PDB entry 4YA0 | X-ray diffraction, 2.80 A resolution | chains O and U of the 30 polymer chains in the assembly

# Chain O
Name: Proteasome subunit alpha type-2
Source organism: Saccharomyces cerevisiae (strain ATCC 204508 / S288c)
Notes: EC 3.4.25.1
UniProtKB: P23639 (PSA2_YEAST); numbering as in UniProt (aligned over 1-250)
Amino-acid sequence (250 residues; each row starts with the number of its first residue):
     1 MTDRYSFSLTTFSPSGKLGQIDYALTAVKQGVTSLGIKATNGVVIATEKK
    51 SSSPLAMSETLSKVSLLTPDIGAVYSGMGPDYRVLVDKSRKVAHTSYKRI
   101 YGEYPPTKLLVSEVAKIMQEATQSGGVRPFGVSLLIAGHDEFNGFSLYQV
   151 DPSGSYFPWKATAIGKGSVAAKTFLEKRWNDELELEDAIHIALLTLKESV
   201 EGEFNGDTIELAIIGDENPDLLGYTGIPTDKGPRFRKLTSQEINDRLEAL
UniProt features mapped onto this chain:
  - cross-link: Lys108 (Glycyl lysine isopeptide (Lys-Gly) (interchain with G-Cter in ubiquitin))

# Chain U
Name: Proteasome subunit alpha type-1
Source organism: Saccharomyces cerevisiae (strain ATCC 204508 / S288c)
Notes: EC 3.4.25.1
UniProtKB: P21243 (PSA1_YEAST); residues -8 to 243 here correspond to UniProt positions 1-252 (UniProt number = residue number + 9)
Amino-acid sequence (252 residues; row label = number of the first residue in the row; numbers below 1 keep their minus sign (Met-8 is residue -8)):
    -8 MSGAAAASAAGYDRHITIFSPEGRLYQVEYAFKATNQTNINSLAVRGKDC
    42 TVVISQKKVPDKLLDPTTVSYIFCISRTIGMVVNGPIPDARNAALRAKAE
    92 AAEFRYKYGYDMPCDVLAKRMANLSQIYTQRAYMRPLGVILTFVSVDEEL
   142 GPSIYKTDPAGYYVGYKATATGPKQQEITTNLENHFKKSKIDHINEESWE
   192 KVVEFAITHMIDALGTEFSKNDLEVGVATKDKFFTLSAENIEERLVAIAE
   242 QD
Not modelled in the structure: -8 to 1, 243

# Chain O / chain U interface
Pairs across the interface (66; chain O residue first):
  Asp3(O) - Tyr124(U)
  Tyr5(O) - Ile7(U)
  Tyr5(O) - Tyr124(U)  hydrophobic
  Leu9(O) - Ile9(U)  hydrophobic
  Leu9(O) - Ala123(U)  hydrophobic
  Gln20(O) - Ile9(U)
  Gln20(O) - Phe10(U)  hydrogen bond (side chain-backbone)
  Tyr23(O) - Phe10(U)  hydrophobic
  Tyr23(O) - Ser11(U)
  Tyr23(O) - Pro12(U)  hydrophobic
  Tyr23(O) - Gly14(U)
  Ala24(O) - Phe10(U)  hydrophobic
  Thr26(O) - Pro12(U)
  Thr26(O) - Glu13(U)
  Ala27(O) - Gly14(U)
  Ser52(O) - Tyr153(U)  hydrogen bond
  Ser53(O) - Thr170(U)
  Pro54(O) - Lys158(U)
  Pro54(O) - Glu174(U)
  Leu55(O) - Tyr157(U)
  Leu55(O) - Lys158(U)  hydrogen bond (backbone-backbone)
  Leu55(O) - Ala159(U)
  Leu55(O) - Thr170(U)
  Leu55(O) - Leu173(U)  hydrophobic
  Leu55(O) - Phe177(U)  hydrophobic
  Ala56(O) - Val155(U)  hydrophobic
  Ala56(O) - Gly156(U)
  Ala56(O) - Tyr157(U)  hydrophobic
  Met57(O) - Arg37(U)
  Met57(O) - Val155(U)
  Met57(O) - Gly156(U)  hydrogen bond (backbone-backbone)
  Met57(O) - Tyr157(U)
  Met57(O) - Lys158(U)
  Thr60(O) - Tyr146(U)
  Thr60(O) - Val155(U)
  Thr60(O) - Gly156(U)  hydrogen bond (side chain-backbone)
  Leu61(O) - Tyr153(U)  hydrophobic
  Leu61(O) - Val155(U)  hydrophobic
  Met78(O) - Phe10(U)  hydrophobic
  Met78(O) - Leu16(U)  hydrophobic
  Pro80(O) - Gln117(U)
  Pro80(O) - Ala151(U)
  Pro80(O) - Gly152(U)
  Pro80(O) - Tyr153(U)
  Asp81(O) - Gln117(U)
  Arg83(O) - Ala113(U)  hydrogen bond (side chain-backbone)
  Arg83(O) - Asn114(U)
  Arg83(O) - Gly152(U)  hydrogen bond (side chain-backbone)
  Arg83(O) - Tyr154(U)
  Val84(O) - Asn114(U)
  Val84(O) - Gln117(U)
  Asp87(O) - Lys110(U)  salt bridge
  Asp87(O) - Asn114(U)
  Gly126(O) - Arg122(U)
  Gly126(O) - Ala123(U)  hydrogen bond (backbone-backbone)
  Val127(O) - Gln121(U)
  Val127(O) - Arg122(U)
  Arg128(O) - Thr8(U)
  Arg128(O) - Phe10(U)
  Arg128(O) - Leu16(U)
  Arg128(O) - Thr120(U)  hydrogen bond (side chain-backbone)
  Arg128(O) - Gln121(U)  hydrogen bond (backbone-backbone)
  Pro129(O) - Phe10(U)
  Pro129(O) - Gln121(U)
  Phe130(O) - Gln121(U)
  Gly131(O) - Phe10(U)
Also at the interface, not in a pair above, chain O (32 interface residues in all): Met1, Thr2, Gln30, Ala121
Also at the interface, not in a pair above, chain U (34 interface residues in all): Thr160

# Summary
The interface between chain O and chain U involves 32 residues on one side and 34 on the other; the contacts
include 10 hydrogen bonds and 1 salt bridge. Polar contacts include Asp87(O)-Lys110(U), Gln20(O)-Phe10(U) and
Ser52(O)-Tyr153(U).
Chain O is Proteasome subunit alpha type-2 and chain U is Proteasome subunit alpha type-1, both from
Saccharomyces cerevisiae (strain ATCC 204508 / S288c); the structure, Yeast 20S proteasome beta2-H116E mutant
in complex with Ac-PAE-ep, was determined by X-ray diffraction (same publication as 4Y69, 4Y6A, 4Y6V, 4Y6Z,
4Y70, 4Y74 and 34 further entries).
